PDB entry 1TAY | X-ray diffraction, 1.70 A resolution | chain A

[Chain A]
Name: Human lysozyme
Organism: Homo sapiens
Notes: EC 3.2.1.17
Reference sequence: P61626 (LYSC_HUMAN); residues 1-130 here correspond to UniProt positions 19-148 (UniProt number = residue number + 18)
Chain sequence (130 residues; each row starts with the number of its first residue):
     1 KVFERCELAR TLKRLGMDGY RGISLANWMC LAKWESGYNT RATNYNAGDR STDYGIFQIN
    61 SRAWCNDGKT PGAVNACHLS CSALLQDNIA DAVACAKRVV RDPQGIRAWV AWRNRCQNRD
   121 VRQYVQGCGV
Sequence notes: conflict Ala63 (Tyr81 in P61626)
Swiss-Prot annotation at these positions:
  - active site: Glu35, Asp53
Disulfide bonds: Cys6-Cys128, Cys30-Cys116, Cys65-Cys81, Cys77-Cys95

[In short]
UniProt lists active-site residues Glu35 and Asp53.
Chain A is Human lysozyme (Homo sapiens); the structure, Dissection of the functional role of structural
elements of tyrosine-63 in the catalytic action of human ..., was determined by X-ray diffraction together
with 1TBY, 1TCY and 1TDY from the same study.
